8EYR - chains B and A of the 4 polymer chains in the assembly; structure by electron microscopy, 4.00 A resolution.

== Chain B (and A) ==
Molecule: Insulin-like growth factor 1 receptor
From: Mus musculus
Notes: EC 2.7.10.1; chain A of this document is another copy of the same molecule, construct and numbering; everything in this record applies to it too
Reference sequence: Q60751 (IGF1R_MOUSE); the construct has insertions or renumbered stretches relative to UniProt, so the offset changes along the chain: 1-674 = UniProt 31-704; 679-1266 = UniProt 705-1292
Sequence (1266 residues; each row starts with the number of its first residue):
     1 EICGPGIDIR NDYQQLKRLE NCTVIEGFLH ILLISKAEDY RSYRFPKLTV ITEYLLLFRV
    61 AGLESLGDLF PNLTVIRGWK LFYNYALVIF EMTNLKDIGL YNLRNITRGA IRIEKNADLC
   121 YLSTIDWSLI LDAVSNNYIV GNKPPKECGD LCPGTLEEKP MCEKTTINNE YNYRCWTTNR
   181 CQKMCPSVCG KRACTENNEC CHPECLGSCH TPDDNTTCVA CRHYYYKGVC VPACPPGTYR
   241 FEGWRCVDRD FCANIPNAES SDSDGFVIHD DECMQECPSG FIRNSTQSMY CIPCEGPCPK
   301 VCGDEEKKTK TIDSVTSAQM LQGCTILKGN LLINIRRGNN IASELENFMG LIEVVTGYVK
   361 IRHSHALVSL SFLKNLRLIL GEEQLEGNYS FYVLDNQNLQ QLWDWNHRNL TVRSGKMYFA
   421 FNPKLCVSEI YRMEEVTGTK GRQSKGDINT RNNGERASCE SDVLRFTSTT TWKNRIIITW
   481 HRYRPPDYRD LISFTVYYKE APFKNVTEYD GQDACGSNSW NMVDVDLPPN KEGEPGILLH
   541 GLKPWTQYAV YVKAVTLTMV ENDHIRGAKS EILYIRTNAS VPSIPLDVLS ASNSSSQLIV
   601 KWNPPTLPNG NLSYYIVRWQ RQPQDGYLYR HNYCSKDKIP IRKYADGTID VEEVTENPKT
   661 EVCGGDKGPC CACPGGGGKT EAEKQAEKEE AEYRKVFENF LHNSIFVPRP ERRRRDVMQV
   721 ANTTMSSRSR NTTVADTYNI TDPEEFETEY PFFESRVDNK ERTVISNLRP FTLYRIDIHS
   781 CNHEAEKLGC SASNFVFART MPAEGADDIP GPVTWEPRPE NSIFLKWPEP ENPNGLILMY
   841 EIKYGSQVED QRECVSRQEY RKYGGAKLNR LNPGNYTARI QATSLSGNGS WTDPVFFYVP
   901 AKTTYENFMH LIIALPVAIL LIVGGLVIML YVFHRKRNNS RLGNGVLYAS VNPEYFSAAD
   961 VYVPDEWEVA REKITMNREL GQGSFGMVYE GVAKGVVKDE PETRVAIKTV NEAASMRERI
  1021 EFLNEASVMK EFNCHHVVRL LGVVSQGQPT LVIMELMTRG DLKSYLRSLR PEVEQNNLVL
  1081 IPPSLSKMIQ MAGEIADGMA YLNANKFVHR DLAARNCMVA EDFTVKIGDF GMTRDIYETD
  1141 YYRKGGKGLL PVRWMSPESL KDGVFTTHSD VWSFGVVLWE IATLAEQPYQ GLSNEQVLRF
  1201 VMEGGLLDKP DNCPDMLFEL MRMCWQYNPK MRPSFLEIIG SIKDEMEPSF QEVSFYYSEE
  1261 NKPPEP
Unresolved in the structure: 154-161, 190-192, 261-264, 295-300, 511-514, 636-678, 711-749, 902-1266 (chain A: 154-161, 190-192, 261-264, 295-299, 511-514, 636-678, 711-749, 902-1266)
Construct notes: insertion (675-678)
Swiss-Prot annotation at these positions:
  - motif: Asn-952 to Tyr-955 (IRS1- and SHC1-binding)
  - active site: Asp-1111 (Proton acceptor)
  - binding site (ATP): Leu-980 to Val-988, Lys-1008
  - modified residue: Tyr-955 (Phosphotyrosine), Tyr-1137 (Phosphotyrosine), Tyr-1141 (Phosphotyrosine), Tyr-1142 (Phosphotyrosine), Ser-1254 (Phosphoserine), Ser-1258 (Phosphoserine)
  - glycosylation (N-linked (GlcNAc...) asparagine): Asn-21, Asn-72, Asn-105, Asn-215, Asn-284, Asn-388, Asn-409, Asn-505, Asn-578, Asn-593, Asn-611, Asn-722, Asn-731, Asn-739, Asn-875, Asn-888
  - cross-link (Glycyl lysine isopeptide (Lys-Gly)): Lys-1144 (interchain with G-Cter in ubiquitin), Lys-1147 (interchain with G-Cter in ubiquitin)
Disulfide bonds: Cys-3/Cys-22, Cys-120/Cys-148, Cys-152/Cys-175, Cys-162/Cys-181, Cys-185/Cys-194, Cys-189/Cys-200, Cys-201/Cys-209, Cys-205/Cys-218, Cys-221/Cys-230, Cys-234/Cys-246, Cys-252/Cys-273, Cys-302/Cys-324, Cys-781/Cys-790

== Chain B / chain A interface ==
Pairs across the interface - 77 pairs, chain B then chain A:
  Arg-10(B) / Ile-705(A)  hydrogen bond (side chain-backbone)
  Leu-32(B) / Ile-705(A)  hydrophobic
  Leu-33(B) / Ile-705(A)  hydrophobic
  Leu-33(B) / Phe-706(A)  hydrophobic
  Phe-58(B) / Leu-701(A)  hydrophobic
  Phe-58(B) / His-702(A)
  Phe-58(B) / Ile-705(A)  hydrophobic
  Phe-82(B) / Phe-700(A)  hydrophobic
  Phe-82(B) / Leu-701(A)  hydrophobic
  Tyr-83(B) / Tyr-693(A)  hydrophobic
  Tyr-83(B) / Val-696(A)
  Tyr-83(B) / Phe-697(A)  hydrophobic
  Tyr-83(B) / Phe-700(A)  hydrophobic
  Tyr-85(B) / Tyr-693(A)  hydrogen bond
  Tyr-85(B) / Phe-697(A)  hydrophobic
  Val-88(B) / Phe-697(A)  hydrophobic
  Phe-90(B) / Glu-698(A)
  Phe-90(B) / Leu-701(A)  hydrophobic
  Arg-112(B) / Tyr-693(A)
  Arg-112(B) / Phe-697(A)
  Glu-114(B) / Arg-694(A)  salt bridge
  Lys-115(B) / Glu-698(A)  salt bridge
  Tyr-138(B) / Glu-690(A)  hydrogen bond
  Tyr-138(B) / Arg-694(A)
  Asp-313(B) / Phe-700(A)
  Arg-336(B) / Glu-689(A)
  Arg-336(B) / Glu-692(A)  salt bridge
  Arg-336(B) / Val-696(A)
  Arg-337(B) / Glu-689(A)
  Arg-337(B) / Tyr-693(A)
  His-363(B) / Glu-692(A)  salt bridge
  His-365(B) / Glu-689(A)
  Glu-386(B) / Lys-416(A)  salt bridge
  Glu-386(B) / Gln-443(A)
  Glu-386(B) / Ser-444(A)  hydrogen bond
  Asp-395(B) / Arg-451(A)  salt bridge
  Gln-397(B) / Gln-685(A)
  Tyr-418(B) / Gly-446(A)
  Phe-421(B) / Arg-451(A)
  Ser-444(B) / Glu-386(A)  hydrogen bond
  Gly-446(B) / Tyr-418(A)
  Arg-451(B) / Asp-395(A)  salt bridge
  Arg-451(B) / Phe-421(A)
  Val-560(B) / Arg-362(A)
  Gln-685(B) / Gln-397(A)
  Glu-689(B) / Arg-336(A)
  Glu-689(B) / Arg-337(A)
  Glu-689(B) / His-365(A)
  Glu-690(B) / Tyr-138(A)  hydrogen bond
  Glu-690(B) / Arg-337(A)  salt bridge
  Glu-692(B) / Arg-336(A)  salt bridge
  Glu-692(B) / His-363(A)  salt bridge
  Tyr-693(B) / Tyr-83(A)  hydrophobic
  Tyr-693(B) / Tyr-85(A)  hydrogen bond
  Tyr-693(B) / Arg-337(A)
  Arg-694(B) / Glu-114(A)  salt bridge
  Arg-694(B) / Tyr-138(A)
  Arg-694(B) / Val-140(A)
  Val-696(B) / Tyr-83(A)
  Val-696(B) / Arg-336(A)
  Phe-697(B) / Tyr-83(A)  hydrophobic
  Phe-697(B) / Tyr-85(A)  hydrophobic
  Phe-697(B) / Val-88(A)  hydrophobic
  Phe-697(B) / Arg-112(A)
  Glu-698(B) / Phe-90(A)
  Glu-698(B) / Glu-114(A)
  Glu-698(B) / Lys-115(A)  salt bridge
  Phe-700(B) / Tyr-83(A)  hydrophobic
  Phe-700(B) / Asp-313(A)
  Leu-701(B) / Phe-58(A)  hydrophobic
  Leu-701(B) / Phe-82(A)  hydrophobic
  Leu-701(B) / Phe-90(A)  hydrophobic
  His-702(B) / Phe-58(A)
  Ile-705(B) / Arg-10(A)
  Ile-705(B) / Leu-32(A)  hydrophobic
  Ile-705(B) / Phe-58(A)  hydrophobic
  Phe-706(B) / Leu-33(A)  hydrophobic
Also at the interface, not in a pair above, chain B (49 interface residues in all): Leu-56, Asn-84, Lys-360, Arg-362, Leu-394, Lys-416, Glu-561, Ser-704
Also at the interface, not in a pair above, chain A (56 interface residues in all): Leu-56, Asn-84, Thr-316, Lys-360, Tyr-392, Leu-394, Asp-447, Met-559, Val-560, Glu-561, Lys-688, Ser-704

== In short ==
49 residues of chain B face 56 of chain A across their interface, with 7 hydrogen bonds and 12 salt bridges.
Polar contacts include Glu-114(B)/Arg-694(A), Lys-115(B)/Glu-698(A) and Arg-336(B)/Glu-692(A). Curated
annotation (UniProt) lists active-site residue Asp-1111(B) and 10 ATP-binding residues on chain B.
Chain B and chain A are both Insulin-like growth factor 1 receptor (Mus musculus); the structure, Cryo-EM
structure of two IGF1 bound full-length mouse IGF1R mutant (four glycine residues inserted in the ..., was
determined by electron microscopy together with 8EYX, 8EYY and 8EZ0 from the same study.
